PDB entry 2JKZ | X-ray diffraction, 3.45 A resolution | chains A and B

Chain A (and B):
Name: Hypoxanthine-guanine phosphoribosyltransferase
Organism: Saccharomyces cerevisiae
Notes: EC 2.4.2.8; chain B of this document is another copy of the same molecule, construct and numbering; everything in this record applies to it too
UniProtKB: Q04178 (HPRT_YEAST); residues 2-221 here = UniProt positions 2-221
Sequence (220 residues; row label = number of the first residue in the row):
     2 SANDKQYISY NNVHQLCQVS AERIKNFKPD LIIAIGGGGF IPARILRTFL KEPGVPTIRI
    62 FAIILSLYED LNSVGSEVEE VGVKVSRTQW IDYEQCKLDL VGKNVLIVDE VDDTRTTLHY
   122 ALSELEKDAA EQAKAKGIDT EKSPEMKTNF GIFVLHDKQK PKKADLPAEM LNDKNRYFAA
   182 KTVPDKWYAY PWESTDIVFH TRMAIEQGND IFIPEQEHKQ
Disordered / not traced: 2-4, 72-83, 218-221
Residues lining bound ligands: guanosine-5'-monophosphate (5GP): Asp110, Glu111, Val112, Asp113, Asp114, Thr115, Arg116, Thr117, Thr118, Lys159, Lys187, Trp188, Tyr189, Tyr191, Glu194
Swiss-Prot annotation at these positions:
  - active site: Asp114 (Proton acceptor)
  - binding site (GMP): Lys85, Asp110 to Thr118, Lys159, Trp188 to Glu194
  - modified residue: Ser2 (N-acetylserine)
Reported in the primary citation:
  - binding site for guanosine-5'-monophosphate: Asp110 to Glu111
  - binding site for sulfate ion: Gly38, Gly39, Arg45, Arg48
  - mutagenesis - G37D, R45K, L47Q, R116C: abolished catalytic activity (citing earlier work)
  - self-association interface (contacts with another copy of this molecule); pairs are residue here / residue on that copy: Phe41-Phe41 (pi stacking)
  - mutagenesis - F50S, K159R, K161R, V184I: decreased catalytic activity (citing earlier work)

How chain A and chain B interact:
Residue-residue contacts (67):
  Tyr11(A) - Tyr11(B)  hydrophobic
  Tyr11(A) - Asn12(B)
  Tyr11(A) - His15(B)  hydrogen bond
  Tyr11(A) - Ile46(B)
  Asn12(A) - Tyr11(B)
  Asn12(A) - Ile198(B)
  Asn12(A) - Thr202(B)  hydrogen bond
  His15(A) - Tyr11(B)  hydrogen bond
  His15(A) - Pro192(B)
  His15(A) - Ser195(B)  hydrogen bond (side chain-backbone)
  His15(A) - Ile198(B)
  Gln16(A) - Ile198(B)
  Gln16(A) - Val199(B)
  Gln19(A) - Thr196(B)  hydrogen bond (side chain-backbone)
  Gly38(A) - Phe41(B)
  Phe41(A) - Gly38(B)
  Phe41(A) - Phe41(B)  hydrophobic
  Ile42(A) - Ile42(B)  hydrophobic
  Arg45(A) - Trp193(B)
  Ile46(A) - Tyr11(B)
  Thr49(A) - Trp193(B)  hydrogen bond (side chain-backbone)
  Thr49(A) - Glu194(B)
  Thr49(A) - Ser195(B)
  Thr49(A) - Thr196(B)
  Phe50(A) - Thr196(B)
  Ile61(A) - Gln90(B)
  Phe62(A) - Gln90(B)
  Arg88(A) - Gln96(B)
  Thr89(A) - Cys97(B)
  Gln90(A) - Ile61(B)
  Gln90(A) - Phe62(B)
  Gln90(A) - Cys97(B)
  Trp91(A) - Gln96(B)
  Asp93(A) - Asp93(B)
  Gln96(A) - Arg88(B)
  Gln96(A) - Trp91(B)
  Cys97(A) - Thr89(B)
  Cys97(A) - Gln90(B)
  Pro192(A) - His15(B)
  Trp193(A) - Arg45(B)
  Trp193(A) - Thr49(B)  hydrogen bond (backbone-side chain)
  Glu194(A) - Thr49(B)
  Ser195(A) - His15(B)  hydrogen bond (backbone-side chain)
  Ser195(A) - Thr49(B)
  Ser195(A) - Phe50(B)
  Thr196(A) - Gln19(B)  hydrogen bond (backbone-side chain)
  Thr196(A) - Thr49(B)
  Thr196(A) - Phe50(B)
  Asp197(A) - Glu216(B)
  Asp197(A) - Gln217(B)  hydrogen bond (side chain-backbone)
  Ile198(A) - Asn12(B)
  Ile198(A) - His15(B)
  Ile198(A) - Gln16(B)
  Val199(A) - Gln16(B)
  Val199(A) - Ile212(B)  hydrophobic
  Val199(A) - Ile214(B)
  Val199(A) - Glu216(B)
  Phe200(A) - Glu216(B)
  Thr202(A) - Asn12(B)  hydrogen bond
  Arg203(A) - Glu216(B)  salt bridge
  Ile214(A) - Val199(B)
  Pro215(A) - Val199(B)
  Glu216(A) - Asp197(B)
  Glu216(A) - Val199(B)
  Glu216(A) - Phe200(B)
  Glu216(A) - Arg203(B)  salt bridge
  Gln217(A) - Asp197(B)
Interface residues without a listed pair, chain A (40 interface residues in all): Gly37, Arg60, Ala63, Ile212
Interface residues without a listed pair, chain B (40 interface residues in all): Gly37, Arg60, Ala63, Pro215

In short:
The chain A/chain B interface involves 40 residues from each chain, with 11 hydrogen bonds and 2 salt bridges.
Among the polar pairs are Arg203(A)-Glu216(B), Tyr11(A)-His15(B) and Asn12(A)-Thr202(B). The paper reports a
binding site for sulfate ion at Gly38(A), Gly39(A) and Arg45(A) among others; G37D, R45K and L47Q of chain A,
among others, abolish catalytic activity; 8 substitutions were tested in all.
Both chains are Hypoxanthine-guanine phosphoribosyltransferase (Saccharomyces cerevisiae). Entry 2JKZ
(Saccharomyces cerevisiae hypoxanthine-guanine phosphoribosyltransferase in complex with gmp (guanosine 5'-
monophosphate) (orthorhombic crystal form)) was determined by X-ray diffraction.
